PDB entry 8B90 | X-ray diffraction, 2.10 A resolution | chains A and C

[Chain A]
Protein: Peroxisome proliferator-activated receptor gamma
Source organism: Homo sapiens
Reference sequence: P37231 (PPARG_HUMAN); residues 203-477 here correspond to UniProt positions 231-505 (UniProt number = residue number + 28)
Sequence (279 residues; row label = number of the first residue in the row):
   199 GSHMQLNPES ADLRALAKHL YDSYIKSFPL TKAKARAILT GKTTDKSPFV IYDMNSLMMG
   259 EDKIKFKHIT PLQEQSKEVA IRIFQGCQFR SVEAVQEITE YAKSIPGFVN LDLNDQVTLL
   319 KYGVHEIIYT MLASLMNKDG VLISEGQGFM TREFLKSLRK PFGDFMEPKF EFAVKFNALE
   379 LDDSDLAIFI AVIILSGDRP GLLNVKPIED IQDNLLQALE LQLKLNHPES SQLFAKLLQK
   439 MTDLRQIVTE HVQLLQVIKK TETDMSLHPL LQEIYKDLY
Not modelled in the structure: 199-200, 265-272, 462-465, 472-477
Sequence notes: expression tag (199-202)
Swiss-Prot annotation at these positions:
  - motif: Pro467 to Asp475 (9aaTAD)
  - binding site (rosiglitazone): Gln286 to Ser289, His323, His449, Tyr473
  - cross-link: Lys224 (Glycyl lysine isopeptide (Lys-Gly) (interchain with G-Cter in ubiquitin))
Small-molecule neighbours: Q1R (5-chloranyl-N3-phenyl-N1-(phenylmethyl)benzene-1,3-dicarboxamide): Ile249, Leu255, Glu259, Phe264, Arg280, Ile281, Gly284, Cys285, Arg288, Ser289, Ala292, Ile326, Met329, Leu330, Leu333, Ile341, Met348, Leu353, Met364

[Chain C]
Protein: Nuclear receptor corepressor 2
Reference sequence: Q9Y618 (NCOR2_HUMAN); residues 2343-2365 here correspond to UniProt positions 2332-2354 (UniProt number = residue number - 11)
Sequence (23 residues; each row starts with the number of its first residue):
  2343 HASTNMGLEA IIRKALMGKY DQW
Not modelled in the structure: 2343-2348, 2360-2365
Swiss-Prot annotation at these positions:
  - motif: Leu2350 to Ile2354 (CORNR box of ID2)

[Chain A / chain C interface]
Residue-residue contacts (19; chain A residue first):
  Val293(A) with Leu2350(C), hydrophobic; Ile2353(C), hydrophobic; Ile2354(C), hydrophobic
  Gln294(A) with Ile2353(C)
  Thr297(A) with Ile2354(C); Ala2357(C); Leu2358(C)
  Lys301(A) with Ala2357(C), hydrogen bond (side chain-backbone); Leu2358(C)
  Leu311(A) with Leu2358(C), hydrophobic
  Asn312(A) with Arg2355(C), hydrogen bond
  Gln314(A) with Leu2358(C)
  Val315(A) with Glu2351(C); Arg2355(C)
  Leu318(A) with Ile2354(C), hydrophobic
  Lys319(A) with Leu2350(C); Glu2351(C); Ile2354(C)
  Leu469(A) with Ile2353(C), hydrophobic
Interface residues without a listed pair, chain A (17 interface residues in all): Val290, Glu298, Phe306, Val322, His323, Leu468
Interface residues without a listed pair, chain C (10 interface residues in all): Gly2349, Lys2356, Met2359

[In short]
17 residues of chain A face 10 of chain C across their interface, with 2 hydrogen bonds. Polar pairs include
Lys301(A)-Ala2357(C) and Asn312(A)-Arg2355(C). Chain A binds compound Q1R. UniProt lists 7
rosiglitazone-binding residues on chain A.
Chain A is Peroxisome proliferator-activated receptor gamma (Homo sapiens) and chain C is Nuclear receptor
corepressor 2; the structure, Crystal structure of PPARG and NCOR2 with an inverse agonist (compound 7d), was
determined by X-ray diffraction together with 8B8W, 8B8X, 8B8Y, 8B8Z, 8B91, 8B92 and 3 further entries from
the same study.
